PDB entry 8CYJ | electron microscopy, 3.60 A resolution | chains D and R of the 5 polymer chains in the assembly

# Chain D
Protein: pan-sarbecovirus nanobody 2-62
From: Lama glama
Notes: antibody fragment or engineered binder
Chain sequence (127 residues; each row starts with the number of its first residue):
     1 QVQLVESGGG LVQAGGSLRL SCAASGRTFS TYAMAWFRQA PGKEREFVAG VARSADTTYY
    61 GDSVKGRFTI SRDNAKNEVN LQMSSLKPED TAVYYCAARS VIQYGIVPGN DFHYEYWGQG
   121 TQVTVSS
Disulfide bonds: Cys-22/Cys-96

# Chain R
Protein: Spike glycoprotein
From: Severe acute respiratory syndrome coronavirus 2
UniProtKB: P0DTC2 (SPIKE_SARS2); residue numbers follow UniProt; this construct covers 1-1273
Chain sequence (1273 residues; row label = number of the first residue in the row):
     1 MFVFLVLLPL VSSQCVNLTT RTQLPPAYTN SFTRGVYYPD KVFRSSVLHS TQDLFLPFFS
    61 NVTWFHAIHV SGTNGTKRFD NPVLPFNDGV YFASTEKSNI IRGWIFGTTL DSKTQSLLIV
   121 NNATNVVIKV CEFQFCNDPF LGVYYHKNNK SWMESEFRVY SSANNCTFEY VSQPFLMDLE
   181 GKQGNFKNLR EFVFKNIDGY FKIYSKHTPI NLVRDLPQGF SALEPLVDLP IGINITRFQT
   241 LLALHRSYLT PGDSSSGWTA GAAAYYVGYL QPRTFLLKYN ENGTITDAVD CALDPLSETK
   301 CTLKSFTVEK GIYQTSNFRV QPTESIVRFP NITNLCPFGE VFNATRFASV YAWNRKRISN
   361 CVADYSVLYN SASFSTFKCY GVSPTKLNDL CFTNVYADSF VIRGDEVRQI APGQTGKIAD
   421 YNYKLPDDFT GCVIAWNSNN LDSKVGGNYN YLYRLFRKSN LKPFERDIST EIYQAGSTPC
   481 NGVEGFNCYF PLQSYGFQPT NGVGYQPYRV VVLSFELLHA PATVCGPKKS TNLVKNKCVN
   541 FNFNGLTGTG VLTESNKKFL PFQQFGRDIA DTTDAVRDPQ TLEILDITPC SFGGVSVITP
   601 GTNTSNQVAV LYQDVNCTEV PVAIHADQLT PTWRVYSTGS NVFQTRAGCL IGAEHVNNSY
   661 ECDIPIGAGI CASYQTQTNS PRRARSVASQ SIIAYTMSLG AENSVAYSNN SIAIPTNFTI
   721 SVTTEILPVS MTKTSVDCTM YICGDSTECS NLLLQYGSFC TQLNRALTGI AVEQDKNTQE
   781 VFAQVKQIYK TPPIKDFGGF NFSQILPDPS KPSKRSFIED LLFNKVTLAD AGFIKQYGDC
   841 LGDIAARDLI CAQKFNGLTV LPPLLTDEMI AQYTSALLAG TITSGWTFGA GAALQIPFAM
   901 QMAYRFNGIG VTQNVLYENQ KLIANQFNSA IGKIQDSLSS TASALGKLQD VVNQNAQALN
   961 TLVKQLSSNF GAISSVLNDI LSRLDPPEAE VQIDRLITGR LQSLQTYVTQ QLIRAAEIRA
  1021 SANLAATKMS ECVLGQSKRV DFCGKGYHLM SFPQSAPHGV VFLHVTYVPA QEKNFTTAPA
  1081 ICHDGKAHFP REGVFVSNGT HWFVTQRNFY EPQIITTDNT FVSGNCDVVI GIVNNTVYDP
  1141 LQPELDSFKE ELDKYFKNHT SPDVDLGDIS GINASVVNIQ KEIDRLNEVA KNLNESLIDL
  1201 QELGKYEQYI KWPWYIWLGF IAGLIAIVMV TIMLCCMTSC CSCLKGCCSC GSCCKFDEDD
  1261 SEPVLKGVKL HYT
Unresolved in the structure: 1-332, 527-1273
Disulfide bonds: Cys-336/Cys-361, Cys-379/Cys-432, Cys-391/Cys-525, Cys-480/Cys-488
Sequence notes: conflict Pro-986 (Lys in P0DTC2), Pro-987 (Val in P0DTC2)
UniProt features mapped onto this chain:
  - region: Asn-280 to Cys-301 (Putative superantigen), Arg-403 to Asp-405 (Integrin-binding motif), Asn-448 to Phe-456 (Immunodominant HLA epitope recognized by the CD8+), Pro-681 to Ala-684 (Putative superantigen), Ser-816 to Tyr-837 (Fusion peptide 1), Lys-835 to Phe-855 (Fusion peptide 2), Asp-1163 to Glu-1202 (Heptad repeat 2)
  - motif: Met-1237 to Cys-1241 (Binding to host endocytosis trafficking protein SNX27), Asp-1257 to Glu-1262 (Diacidic ER export motif (host COPII)), Ser-1261 to Gly-1267 (Binding to host plasma membrane localising/FERM domain proteins), Lys-1269 to Thr-1273 (KxHxx, ER retrieval signal (COPI))
  - site (Cleavage): Arg-685, Ser-686, Arg-815, Ser-816
  - lipidation (S-palmitoyl cysteine): Cys-1235, Cys-1236, Cys-1240, Cys-1241, Cys-1243, Cys-1247, Cys-1248, Cys-1250, Cys-1253, Cys-1254
  - glycosylation: Asn-17 (N-linked (GlcNAc...) (complex) asparagine), Asn-61 (N-linked (GlcNAc...) (hybrid) asparagine), Asn-74 (N-linked (GlcNAc...) (complex) asparagine), Asn-122 (N-linked (GlcNAc...) (hybrid) asparagine), Asn-149 (N-linked (GlcNAc...) (complex) asparagine), Asn-165 (N-linked (GlcNAc...) (complex) asparagine), Asn-234 (N-linked (GlcNAc...) (high mannose) asparagine), Asn-282 (N-linked (GlcNAc...) (complex) asparagine), Thr-323 (O-linked (GalNAc) threonine), Ser-325 (O-linked (HexNAc...) serine), Asn-331 (N-linked (GlcNAc...) (complex) asparagine), Asn-343 (N-linked (GlcNAc...) (complex) asparagine), Asn-603 (N-linked (GlcNAc...) (hybrid) asparagine), Asn-616 (N-linked (GlcNAc...) (complex) asparagine), Asn-657 (N-linked (GlcNAc...) (complex) asparagine), Thr-676 (O-linked (GlcNAc...) threonine), Thr-678 (O-linked (GlcNAc...) threonine), Asn-709 (N-linked (GlcNAc...) (high mannose) asparagine), Asn-717 (N-linked (GlcNAc...) (hybrid) asparagine), Asn-801 (N-linked (GlcNAc...) (hybrid) asparagine) and 6 more in UniProt
  - natural variant: Leu-5 (L5F: In strain: Iota/B.1.526), Ser-13 (S13I: In strain: Epsilon/B.1.427/B.1.429), Leu-18 (L18F: In strain: Beta/B.1.351, Gamma/P.1 and 1 more), Thr-19 (T19I: In strain: Omicron/BQ.1.1, Omicron/XBB.1.5 and 1 more; T19R: In strain: Delta/B.1.617.2, Omicron/BA.2 and 4 more), Thr-20 (T20N: In strain: Gamma/P.1), Leu-24 to Ala-27 (sequence variant, change not given here; In strain: Omicron/BA.2, Omicron/BA.2.12.1 and 6 more), Pro-26 (P26S: In strain: Gamma/P.1), Gln-52 (Q52H: In strain: Omicron/EG.5.1), Ala-67 (A67V: In strain: Eta/B.1.525, Omicron/BA.1), His-69 to Val-70 (deletion: In strain: Alpha/B.1.1.7, Eta/B.1.525 and 5 more), Gly-75 (G75V: In strain: Lambda/C.37), Thr-76 (T76I: In strain: Lambda/C.37), 83 further natural variant entries in UniProt
  - mutagenesis: His-69 to Val-70 (Increased incorporation of cleaved spike into virions), Asn-121 (N121Q: Partial loss of biliverdin affinity), Arg-190 (R190K: Partial loss of biliverdin affinity), Asn-234 (N234Q: Increased resistance to neutralizing antibodies), Asn-331 (N331Q: Reduced viral infectivity), Asn-343 (N343Q: Reduced viral infectivity), Leu-452 (L452R: Increased resistance to neutralizing antibodies. Decreases HLA binding to NF9 epitope. Increased binding affinity to human ACE2), Tyr-453 (Y453F: Decreased HLA binding to NF9 epitope. Increased binding affinity to human ACE2), Ala-475 (A475V: Increased resistance to neutralizing antibodies), Val-483 (V483A: Increased resistance to neutralizing antibodies), Glu-484 (E484D: Increased replication in human TMEM106B overexpressing cells), Phe-490 (F490L: Increased resistance to neutralizing antibodies and human covalescent sera neutralization), 16 further mutagenesis entries in UniProt
From the paper describing this entry:
  - specificity-determining residues: Ala-372 (by similarity / conservation)
  - specificity-determining residues: Lys-378, His-519 (proposed by the authors, not directly observed)

# Chain D / chain R interface
Pairs across the interface (29):
  Phe-47(D) / Pro-521(R)  hydrophobic
  Phe-47(D) / Ala-522(R)  hydrophobic
  Thr-58(D) / His-519(R)  hydrogen bond (backbone-side chain)
  Tyr-59(D) / His-519(R)
  Tyr-59(D) / Ala-520(R)
  Lys-65(D) / His-519(R)
  Arg-99(D) / Asp-389(R)  hydrogen bond (side chain-backbone)
  Tyr-104(D) / Leu-387(R)
  Tyr-104(D) / Asp-389(R)
  Gly-105(D) / Leu-390(R)
  Val-107(D) / Leu-517(R)
  Gly-109(D) / Leu-518(R)
  Asn-110(D) / Thr-393(R)  hydrogen bond
  Asn-110(D) / Leu-517(R)
  Asn-110(D) / Leu-518(R)
  Asn-110(D) / Ala-520(R)  hydrogen bond (side chain-backbone)
  Asn-110(D) / Pro-521(R)  hydrogen bond (side chain-backbone)
  Asn-110(D) / Ala-522(R)
  Asn-110(D) / Val-524(R)
  Asp-111(D) / Cys-391(R)
  Asp-111(D) / Leu-517(R)
  Asp-111(D) / Ala-522(R)
  Phe-112(D) / Cys-391(R)
  Phe-112(D) / Ala-522(R)
  Phe-112(D) / Thr-523(R)  hydrogen bond (backbone-backbone)
  His-113(D) / Thr-333(R)  hydrogen bond
  His-113(D) / Cys-391(R)
  His-113(D) / Thr-523(R)
  His-113(D) / Cys-525(R)
Also at the interface, not in a pair above, chain D (16 interface residues in all): Phe-37, Ile-106, Tyr-114
Also at the interface, not in a pair above, chain R (16 interface residues in all): Phe-392
Interface features reported in the paper:
  - epitope / paratope residues, chain R: Thr-333(R), Leu-387(R), Asp-389(R), Leu-517(R), His-519(R), Pro-521(R), Cys-525(R)

# In short
Chain D and chain R each contribute 16 residues to their interface, with 7 hydrogen bonds. Among the polar
pairs are Thr-58(D)/His-519(R), Arg-99(D)/Asp-389(R) and Asn-110(D)/Thr-393(R). UniProt lists 29 mutagenesis
sites on chain R. From the paper: epitope/paratope residues Thr-333(R), Leu-387(R) and Asp-389(R) among
others; specificity determinants Ala-372(R), Lys-378(R) and His-519(R).
Here chain D is pan-sarbecovirus nanobody 2-62 (Lama glama) and chain R is Spike glycoprotein (Severe acute
respiratory syndrome coronavirus 2). Entry 8CYJ (RBD of SARS-CoV-2 Spike protein in complex with
pan-sarbecovirus nanobodies 2-10, 2-67, 2-62 and 1-25) was determined by electron microscopy, deposited
together with 8CWU, 8CWV, 8CXN, 8CXQ, 8CY6, 8CY7 and 5 further entries.
